PDB entry 7PAO | electron microscopy, 7.00 A resolution (low resolution: residue-level contacts below are approximate; hydrogen-bond / salt-bridge calls are withheld) | chains p and 3 of the 56 polymer chains in the assembly

# Chain p
Molecule: 50S ribosomal protein L20
From: Mycoplasma pneumoniae M129
UniProt: P78023 (RL20_MYCPN); residue numbers follow UniProt; this construct covers 1-127
Chain sequence (127 residues; numbered 1 to 127; the number before each row is that of its first residue):
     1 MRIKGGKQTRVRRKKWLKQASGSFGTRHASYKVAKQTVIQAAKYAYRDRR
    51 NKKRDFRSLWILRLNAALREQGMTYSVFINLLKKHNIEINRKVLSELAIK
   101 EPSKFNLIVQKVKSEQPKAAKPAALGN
Not modelled in the structure: 115-127

# Chain 3
Molecule: 23S ribosomal RNA
From: Mycoplasma pneumoniae M129
Sequence (2907 nucleotides; row label = number of the first residue in the row):
     1 UACAAUAAGUUACUAAGGGCUUAUGGUGGAUGCCUUGGCACUAAUAGGCG
    51 AUGAAGGACGUGUUAACCUGCGAUAAGCUUCGGGUAGGUGGUAAGAACCU
   101 CAGAUCCGGAGAUUUCCGAAUGGAGCAAUCCGGUAGUUGGAAACAGCUAU
   151 CAUUAAUUGAUGAAUAAAUAGUCAAUUAAAGCAAUACGUGGUGAAGUGAA
   201 ACAUCUCAGUAGCCACAGGAAAAGAAAACGAAUGUGAUUCCGUGUGUAGU
   251 GGCGAGCGAAAGCGGAACAGGCCAAACUUAUCAUUAGAUAGGGGUUGUAG
   301 GGCUUGCAAUGUGGACUUGAAAACGAUAGAAGAAGCUGUUGGAAAGCAGC
   351 GCGCAAAAGGGUGAUAGCCCCGUAUUUGAAAUUGUUUUCAUACCUAGCGA
   401 GAUCCCUGAGUAGCUCGGAAAACGUUAUUUUGAGUGAAUCUGCCCAGACC
   451 AUUGGGUAAGCCUAAAUACUAAUUAGUGACCGAUAGCGAAACAGUACCGU
   501 GAGGGAAAGGUGAAAAGAACCCAGAGAUGGGAGUGAAAUAGAUUCUGAAA
   551 CCAUAUGCCUACAACGUGUCAGAGCACAUUAAUGUGUGAUGGCGUGCGUU
   601 UUGAAGUAUGAGCCGGCGAGUUAUGAUAGCAAGCGUUAGUUAACCAGGAG
   651 AUGGGGAGCUGUAGCGAAAGCGAGUUUUAAAAGAGCGUUUGUUUGUUAUU
   701 AUAGACCCGAAACGGGUUGAGCUAGUCAUGAGCAGGUUGAAGGUUGAGUA
   751 ACAUCAACUGGAGGACCGAACCGACUCUCGUUGAAACGAUAGCGGAUGAC
   801 UUGUGAUUAGGGGUGAAAUUCCAAUCGAAAUCCGUGAUAGCUGGUUCUCG
   851 UCGAAAUAGCUUUAAGGCUAGCGUGAGAUCACAAAUAAGUGGAGGUAAAG
   901 CUACUGAAUGUAUGAUGGCGCCACCUAGGCGUACUGAAUACAAUUAAACU
   951 CUGAAUGCCAUUUAUUUUAUUCUCGCAGUCAGACAGUGGGGGAUAAGCUU
  1001 CAUUGUCAAGAGGGGAAGAGCCCAGAUCAUUAAAUAAGGUCCCCAAAAUA
  1051 UACUAAGUGGAAAAGGAUGUGAAAGUGCUAAAACAGCAAGGAUGUUGGCU
  1101 UAGAAGCAGCCAUCGUUUAAAGAGUGCGUAACAGCUCACUUGUCGAGUGU
  1151 UUUUGCGCCGAAGAUGUAACGGGGCUAAGUAUAUUACCGAAUUUAUGGAU
  1201 AAGAUUUAUAUCUUGUGGUAGACGAGCGUUGUAUUGGAGUUGAAGUCAAA
  1251 GCGUGAGCAUUGGUGGAUCCAAUACAAGUGAGAAUGCCGGCAUGAGUAAC
  1301 GCUUGGGAGUGAGAAUCUCCCAAACCGAUUGACUAAGGUUUCCUGGACCA
  1351 GGGUCGUCCUUCCAGGGUUAGUCUGGACCUAAGCUGAGGCUGAAAAGCGU
  1401 AGGCGAUGGACAACAGGUUAAUAUUCCUGUACUUACAGUUAGACUGAUGG
  1451 AGUGACAAAGAAGGUUUUCCACCCCCAUAAUUGGAUUUGGGGAUAAAUCA
  1501 UAAGGUGGUACAAUAGGCAAAUCCGUUGUGCAUAACAUUGAGUGAUGAUG
  1551 UCGAGUGAAUGAGUGAUCAAGUAGCGAAGGUGGUAUUAAUCAUGCUUUCA
  1601 AGAAAAGCUUCUAGGGUUAAUCUAGCUGUAACCAGUACCGAGAACGAACA
  1651 CACGUAGUCAAGGAGAGGAUCCUAAGGUUAGCGAGUGAACUAUAGCCAAG
  1701 GAACUCUGCAAAUUAACCCCGUAAGUUAGCGAGAAGGGGUGCUUAUGUAA
  1751 AAGUAAGCCGCAGUGAAGAACGAGGGGGGACUGUUUAACUAAAACACAAC
  1801 UCUAUGCCAAACCGUAAGGUGAUGUAUAUGGGGUGACACCUGCCCAGUGC
  1851 UGGAAGGUUAAAGAAGGAGGUUAGCGCAAGCGAAGCUUUUAACUGAAGCC
  1901 CCAGUGAACGGCGGCCGUAACUAUAACGGUCCUAAGGUAGCGAAAUUCCU
  1951 AGUCGGGUAAAUUCCGUCCCGCUUGAAUGGUGUAACCAUCUCUUGACUGU
  2001 CUCGGCUAUAGACUCGGUGAAAUCCAGGUACGGGUGAAGACACCCGUUAG
  2051 GCGCAACGGGACGGAAAGACCCCGUGAAGCUUUACUGUAGCUUAAUAUUG
  2101 AUCAGGACAUUAUCAUGUAGAGAAUAGGUAGGAGCAAUCGAUGCAAGUUC
  2151 GCUAGGACUUGUUGAUGCGAAAGGUGGAAUACUACCCUUGGUUGUGUGCU
  2201 GUUCUAAUUGGUAACUGUUAUCCAGUUUCAAGACAGUGUUAGGUGGGCAG
  2251 UUUGACUGGGGCGGUCGCCUCCUAAAAGGUAACGGAGGCGUACAAAGGUA
  2301 CCUUCAGUACGGUUGGAAAUCGUAUGUAGAGUGUAAUGGUGUAAGGGUGC
  2351 UUGACUGUGAGACAUACAGGUCGAACAGGUGAGAAAUCAGGUCAUAGUGA
  2401 UCCGGUGGUCCAGUAUGGAAUGGCCAUCGCUCAACGGAUAAAAGCUACUC
  2451 CGGGGAUAACAGGCUGAUACUGCCCAAGAGUUCAUAUCGACGGCAGUGUU
  2501 UGGCACCUCGAUGUCGACUCAUCUCAUCCUCGAGCUGAAGCAGGUUCGAA
  2551 GGGUUCGGCUGUUCGCCGAUUAAAGAGAUACGUGAGUUGGGUUCAAACCG
  2601 UCGUGAGACAGGUUGGUCCCUAUCUAUUGUGCCCGUAGGAAGAUUGAAGA
  2651 GUGUUGCUUCUAGUACGAGAGGACCGAAGCGAGGACACCUCUUAUGCUCC
  2701 AGUUGUAGCGCCAGCUGCACCGCUGGGUAGUAACGUGUCUAUUAGAUAAA
  2751 CGCUGAAAGCAUCUAAGUGUGAAACUAUCUCAAAGAUUAAUCUUCCCAUU
  2801 UCGCAAGAAAGUAAGAGCCGUCAAAGACGAUGACGUUGAUAGGUUACAGG
  2851 UGUAAGCAUAGUGAUAUGUUGAGCUGAGUAAUACUAAUUGCUCGAGGACU
  2901 UAUUGGA
Not modelled in the structure: 1-7, 923-927, 1560-1569, 2901-2907

# Interface between chain p and chain 3
Residue-residue contacts (133):
  Met1(p) - A479(3)
  Met1(p) - C480(3)
  Met1(p) - C481(3)
  Met1(p) - U1230(3)
  Met1(p) - G1231(3)
  Met1(p) - G1278(3)
  Arg2(p) - C481(3)
  Arg2(p) - G482(3)
  Arg2(p) - C617(3)
  Arg2(p) - G618(3)
  Arg2(p) - G1278(3)
  Ile3(p) - U1229(3)
  Ile3(p) - U1230(3)
  Ile3(p) - A1277(3)
  Ile3(p) - G1278(3)
  Ile3(p) - U1279(3)
  Lys4(p) - U31(3)
  Lys4(p) - G32(3)
  Lys4(p) - G616(3)
  Lys4(p) - C617(3)
  Gly5(p) - C617(3)
  Gly6(p) - U31(3)
  Gly6(p) - C617(3)
  Lys7(p) - U31(3)
  Lys7(p) - G1245(3)
  Lys7(p) - U1246(3)
  Gln8(p) - G1228(3)
  Gln8(p) - U1229(3)
  Thr9(p) - G616(3)
  Thr9(p) - A1281(3)
  Arg10(p) - U31(3)
  Arg10(p) - A548(3)
  Arg10(p) - G616(3)
  Arg10(p) - U1246(3)
  Arg10(p) - C1247(3)
  Arg12(p) - A1256(3)
  Arg12(p) - G1257(3)
  Arg13(p) - G615(3)
  Arg13(p) - A1281(3)
  Arg13(p) - G1282(3)
  Lys14(p) - C1247(3)
  Lys14(p) - A1248(3)
  Lys15(p) - G1257(3)
  Lys18(p) - U22(3)
  Lys18(p) - A1249(3)
  Gly22(p) - U21(3)
  Gly22(p) - G568(3)
  Ser23(p) - C20(3)
  Ser23(p) - U21(3)
  Ser23(p) - G568(3)
  Phe24(p) - G19(3)
  Phe24(p) - C20(3)
  Phe24(p) - U567(3)
  Phe24(p) - G568(3)
  Phe24(p) - G2028(3)
  Gly25(p) - G19(3)
  Gly25(p) - C20(3)
  Thr26(p) - A2026(3)
  Thr26(p) - G2027(3)
  Arg27(p) - U567(3)
  Arg27(p) - G568(3)
  Arg27(p) - A2026(3)
  His28(p) - C20(3)
  Ala29(p) - A550(3)
  Ala29(p) - C614(3)
  Ser30(p) - C613(3)
  Ser30(p) - C614(3)
  Tyr31(p) - C614(3)
  Tyr31(p) - G1282(3)
  Lys32(p) - G1282(3)
  Lys32(p) - A1283(3)
  Lys35(p) - G1282(3)
  Gln36(p) - G596(3)
  Gln36(p) - C597(3)
  Ala41(p) - U569(3)
  Tyr44(p) - U567(3)
  Tyr44(p) - G568(3)
  Tyr44(p) - U569(3)
  Tyr44(p) - G594(3)
  Ala45(p) - U569(3)
  Tyr46(p) - C1028(3)
  Tyr46(p) - A1029(3)
  Tyr46(p) - A1191(3)
  Arg47(p) - C593(3)
  Arg47(p) - G594(3)
  Asp48(p) - U569(3)
  Asp48(p) - C570(3)
  Asp48(p) - G592(3)
  Arg49(p) - A1029(3)
  Arg49(p) - U1030(3)
  Arg50(p) - A1191(3)
  Lys52(p) - C570(3)
  Lys52(p) - A571(3)
  Lys53(p) - U1030(3)
  Lys53(p) - U1031(3)
  Arg54(p) - A1190(3)
  Arg54(p) - A1191(3)
  Asp55(p) - G592(3)
  Phe56(p) - U1031(3)
  Arg57(p) - A1033(3)
  Arg57(p) - A1034(3)
  Arg57(p) - C1188(3)
  Arg57(p) - G1189(3)
  Ser58(p) - A1045(3)
  Trp60(p) - U1031(3)
  Trp60(p) - A1032(3)
  Ile61(p) - A1045(3)
  Ile61(p) - A1046(3)
  Ile61(p) - G1189(3)
  Leu62(p) - A1045(3)
  Leu62(p) - A1046(3)
  Asn65(p) - A1046(3)
  Asn65(p) - A1047(3)
  Arg69(p) - A1047(3)
  Arg69(p) - A1048(3)
  Thr74(p) - A1047(3)
  Tyr75(p) - A1047(3)
  Tyr75(p) - C1187(3)
  Tyr75(p) - C1188(3)
  Ser76(p) - A1046(3)
  Ser76(p) - A1047(3)
  Ser76(p) - A1186(3)
  Ser76(p) - C1187(3)
  Ile79(p) - C1187(3)
  Asn80(p) - A1186(3)
  Lys83(p) - A1186(3)
  Lys83(p) - C1187(3)
  Lys84(p) - U1185(3)
  Lys84(p) - A1186(3)
  Arg91(p) - A1032(3)
  Arg91(p) - A1033(3)
  Lys92(p) - A1033(3)
  Val93(p) - U1031(3)
Also at the interface, not in a pair above, chain p (59 interface residues in all): Gln40
Also at the interface, not in a pair above, chain 3 (74 interface residues in all): A30, A485, C551, G566, U587, C847, G1012, G1013

# In short
59 residues of chain p and 74 residues of chain 3 are in contact.
Here chain p is 50S ribosomal protein L20 and chain 3 is 23S ribosomal RNA, both from Mycoplasma pneumoniae
M129. Entry 7PAO (70S ribosome with EF-G, A*- and P/E-site tRNAs in Mycoplasma pneumoniae cells) was
determined by electron microscopy together with 7OOC, 7OOD, 7P6Z, 7PAH, 7PAI, 7PAJ and 23 further entries from
the same study.
